Entry 7XX5 (X-ray diffraction, 3.19 A resolution); this record covers chains N and S of the 21 polymer chains in the assembly.

Chain N:
Protein: Histone H2B type 1-J
From: Homo sapiens
Reference sequence: P06899 (H2B1J_HUMAN); residues 0-125 here correspond to UniProt positions 1-126 (UniProt number = residue number + 1)
Amino-acid sequence (128 residues; each row starts with the number of its first residue; numbers below 1 keep their minus sign (Gly-2 is residue -2)):
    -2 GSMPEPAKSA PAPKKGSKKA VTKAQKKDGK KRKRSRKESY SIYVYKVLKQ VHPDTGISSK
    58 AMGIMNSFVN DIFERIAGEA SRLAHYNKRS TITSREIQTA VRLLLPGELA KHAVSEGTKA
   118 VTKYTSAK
Unresolved in the structure: -2 to 25
Sequence notes: expression tag (-2 to -1)
UniProt features mapped onto this chain:
  - modified residue: Pro1 (N-acetylproline), Glu2 (ADP-ribosyl glutamic acid), Lys5 (N6-(2-hydroxyisobutyryl)lysine), Ser6 (ADP-ribosylserine), Lys11 (N6-(beta-hydroxybutyryl)lysine), Lys12 (N6-(2-hydroxyisobutyryl)lysine), Ser14 (Phosphoserine), Lys15 (N6-acetyllysine), Lys16 (N6-(beta-hydroxybutyryl)lysine), Lys20 (N6-(2-hydroxyisobutyryl)lysine), Lys23 (N6-(2-hydroxyisobutyryl)lysine), Lys24 (N6-(2-hydroxyisobutyryl)lysine), Lys34 (N6-(2-hydroxyisobutyryl)lysine), Glu35 (PolyADP-ribosyl glutamic acid), Ser36 (Phosphoserine), Lys43 (N6-(2-hydroxyisobutyryl)lysine), Lys46 (N6-(2-hydroxyisobutyryl)lysine), Lys57 (N6,N6-dimethyllysine), Arg79 (Dimethylated arginine), Lys85 (N6,N6,N6-trimethyllysine) and 6 more in UniProt
  - glycosylation: Ser112 (O-linked (GlcNAc) serine)
  - cross-link (Glycyl lysine isopeptide (Lys-Gly)): Lys5 (interchain with G-Cter in SUMO2), Lys20 (interchain with G-Cter in SUMO2), Lys34 (interchain with G-Cter in ubiquitin), Lys120 (interchain with G-Cter in ubiquitin)
Metal / ion sites: Ca2+: Val48 (shared with 1 residue of chain M; 1 residue of chain Q)

Chain S:
Molecule: 169-nt DNA strand
From: synthetic construct
Sequence (169 nucleotides; row label = number of the first residue in the row; numbers below 1 keep their minus sign (DG-82 is residue -82)):
   -82 GCTTTTTTTT TTCACAATCC CGGTGCCGAG GCCGCTCAAT TGGTCGTAGA CAGCTCTAGC
   -22 ACCGCTTAAA CGCACGTACG GAATCCGTAC GTGCGTTTAA GCGGTGCTAG AGCTGTCTAC
    38 GACCAATTGA GCGGCCTCGG CACCGGGATT GTGAAAAAAA AAAGCTGCA
Metal / ion sites: Ca2+ site 1: DG-52 (shared with 1 residue of chain T); Ca2+ site 2: DG51 (shared with 1 residue of chain T)

Chain N / chain S interface:
Pairs across the interface (18; chain N residue first):
  Arg29(N) - DC30(S)  hydrogen bond to the phosphate
  Arg29(N) - DT31(S)  salt bridge to the phosphate
  Ser32(N) - DG29(S)  phosphate contact
  Ser32(N) - DC30(S)  hydrogen bond to the phosphate
  Arg33(N) - DC-46(S)  sugar contact
  Arg33(N) - DA-45(S)  salt bridge to the phosphate
  Tyr42(N) - DA-54(S)  sugar contact
  Tyr42(N) - DG-53(S)  hydrogen bond to the phosphate
  Gly53(N) - DG-53(S)  phosphate contact
  Ile54(N) - DA-54(S)  sugar contact
  Ile54(N) - DG-53(S)  hydrogen bond to the phosphate
  Ser56(N) - DA-54(S)  hydrogen bond to the phosphate
  Lys85(N) - DG-34(S)  phosphate contact
  Arg86(N) - DG-34(S)  phosphate contact
  Arg86(N) - DA-33(S)  salt bridge to the phosphate
  Ser87(N) - DG-34(S)  hydrogen bond to the phosphate
  Thr88(N) - DA-35(S)  hydrogen bond to the phosphate
  Thr88(N) - DG-34(S)  hydrogen bond to the phosphate
Also at the interface, not in a pair above, chain N (13 interface residues in all): Lys30, Ser55
Also at the interface, not in a pair above, chain S (11 interface residues in all): DT-47

In short:
Chain N and chain S form an interface of 13 and 11 residues respectively; the contacts include 8 hydrogen
bonds and 3 salt bridges. Polar pairs include Arg29(N)-DC30(S), Ser32(N)-DC30(S) and Tyr42(N)-DG-53(S).
Chain N is Histone H2B type 1-J (Homo sapiens) and chain S is a 169-nt DNA strand (synthetic construct); the
structure, Crystal Structure of Nucleosome-H1.3 Linker Histone Assembly (sticky-169a DNA fragment), was
determined by X-ray diffraction.
